4YA1 - chains F and G of the 28 polymer chains in the assembly; structure by X-ray diffraction, 2.90 A resolution.

# Chain F
Protein: Probable proteasome subunit alpha type-7
From: Saccharomyces cerevisiae S288c
Notes: EC 3.4.25.1
UniProt: P21242 (PSA7_YEAST); residues -3 to 284 here correspond to UniProt positions 1-288 (UniProt number = residue number + 4)
Amino-acid sequence (288 residues; row label = number of the first residue in the row; numbers below 1 keep their minus sign (Met-3 is residue -3)):
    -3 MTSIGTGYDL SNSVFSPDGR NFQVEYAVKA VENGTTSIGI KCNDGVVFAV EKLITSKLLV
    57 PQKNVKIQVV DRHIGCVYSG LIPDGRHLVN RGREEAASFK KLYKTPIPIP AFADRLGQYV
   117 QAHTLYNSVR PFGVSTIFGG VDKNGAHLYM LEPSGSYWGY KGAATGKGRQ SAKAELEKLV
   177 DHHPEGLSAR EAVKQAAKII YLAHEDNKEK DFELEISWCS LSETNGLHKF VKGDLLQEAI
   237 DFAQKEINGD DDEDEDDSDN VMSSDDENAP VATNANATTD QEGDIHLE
Disordered / not traced: -3 to 1, 245-284
Curated features (UniProtKB/Swiss-Prot):
  - modified residue: Thr-2 (N-acetylthreonine)

# Chain G
Protein: Proteasome subunit alpha type-1
From: Saccharomyces cerevisiae S288c
Notes: EC 3.4.25.1
UniProt: P21243 (PSA1_YEAST); residues -8 to 243 here correspond to UniProt positions 1-252 (UniProt number = residue number + 9)
Amino-acid sequence (252 residues; each row starts with the number of its first residue; numbers below 1 keep their minus sign (Met-8 is residue -8)):
    -8 MSGAAAASAA GYDRHITIFS PEGRLYQVEY AFKATNQTNI NSLAVRGKDC TVVISQKKVP
    52 DKLLDPTTVS YIFCISRTIG MVVNGPIPDA RNAALRAKAE AAEFRYKYGY DMPCDVLAKR
   112 MANLSQIYTQ RAYMRPLGVI LTFVSVDEEL GPSIYKTDPA GYYVGYKATA TGPKQQEITT
   172 NLENHFKKSK IDHINEESWE KVVEFAITHM IDALGTEFSK NDLEVGVATK DKFFTLSAEN
   232 IEERLVAIAE QD
Disordered / not traced: -8 to 1, 243
Ion coordination: Mg2+: Thr8, Tyr119, Arg122, Met125

# Chain F / chain G interface
Contacting residue pairs (62):
  Thr2(F) - His6(G)
  Gly3(F) - His6(G)
  Tyr4(F) - Arg5(G)
  Tyr4(F) - His6(G)
  Tyr4(F) - Tyr21(G)
  Ser9(F) - Arg126(G)
  Val10(F) - His6(G)
  Val10(F) - Gln18(G)
  Phe11(F) - Gln18(G)  hydrogen bond (backbone-side chain)
  Phe11(F) - Tyr21(G)
  Phe11(F) - Ala22(G)  hydrophobic
  Phe11(F) - Ala25(G)  hydrophobic
  Phe11(F) - Arg126(G)
  Phe11(F) - Pro127(G)
  Ser12(F) - Tyr21(G)
  Pro13(F) - Tyr21(G)  hydrophobic
  Pro13(F) - Lys24(G)  hydrogen bond (backbone-side chain)
  Asp14(F) - Lys24(G)
  Gly15(F) - Tyr21(G)
  Gly15(F) - Ala25(G)
  Lys37(F) - Asp56(G)  salt bridge
  Asp110(F) - Arg82(G)
  Gln114(F) - Arg82(G)  hydrogen bond (side chain-backbone)
  Gln114(F) - Asn83(G)
  Gln114(F) - Leu86(G)
  Gln117(F) - Pro79(G)
  Gln117(F) - Asp80(G)
  Gln117(F) - Asn83(G)  hydrogen bond
  Gln117(F) - Arg126(G)
  Thr120(F) - Arg126(G)  hydrogen bond (backbone-side chain)
  Leu121(F) - Tyr124(G)
  Leu121(F) - Arg126(G)
  Tyr122(F) - Tyr124(G)
  Tyr122(F) - Met125(G)  hydrophobic
  Ser150(F) - Pro79(G)
  Gly151(F) - Pro79(G)
  Ser152(F) - Ile78(G)
  Ser152(F) - Pro79(G)
  Tyr153(F) - Arg82(G)  hydrogen bond (backbone-side chain)
  Trp154(F) - Leu55(G)  hydrophobic
  Trp154(F) - Thr59(G)
  Trp154(F) - Val60(G)  hydrophobic
  Trp154(F) - Ser61(G)
  Trp154(F) - Tyr62(G)
  Trp154(F) - Ile78(G)  hydrophobic
  Trp154(F) - Arg82(G)
  Gly155(F) - Leu55(G)
  Gly155(F) - Asp56(G)  hydrogen bond (backbone-backbone)
  Gly155(F) - Thr59(G)  hydrogen bond (backbone-side chain)
  Tyr156(F) - Leu54(G)
  Tyr156(F) - Leu55(G)
  Tyr156(F) - Asp56(G)
  Lys157(F) - Lys53(G)
  Lys157(F) - Leu54(G)  hydrogen bond (backbone-backbone)
  Lys157(F) - Leu55(G)
  Gly158(F) - Leu54(G)
  Lys169(F) - Leu54(G)
  Leu172(F) - Leu54(G)  hydrophobic
  Glu173(F) - Lys53(G)
  Glu173(F) - Leu54(G)
  Val176(F) - Leu54(G)  hydrophobic
  Asp177(F) - Lys53(G)  salt bridge
Other interface residues (no listed pair), chain F (32 interface residues in all): Tyr145
Other interface residues (no listed pair), chain G (29 interface residues in all): Asp52, Pro57, Leu128, Gly129

# In short
Chain F and chain G form an interface of 32 and 29 residues respectively, with 9 hydrogen bonds and 2 salt
bridges. Among the polar pairs are Lys37(F)-Asp56(G), Asp177(F)-Lys53(G) and Phe11(F)-Gln18(G). Thr8(G),
Tyr119(G), Arg122(G) and Met125(G) form the Mg2+ site.
Here chain F is Probable proteasome subunit alpha type-7 and chain G is Proteasome subunit alpha type-1, both
from Saccharomyces cerevisiae S288c. Entry 4YA1 (Yeast 20S proteasome beta2-H116N mutant) was determined by
X-ray diffraction (same publication as 4Y69, 4Y6A, 4Y6V, 4Y6Z, 4Y70, 4Y74 and 34 further entries).
